PDB entry 6L84 | X-ray diffraction, 2.60 A resolution | chains A and P of the 3 polymer chains in the assembly

[Chain A]
Protein: DNA polymerase IV
From: Saccharolobus solfataricus (strain ATCC 35092 / DSM 1617 / JCM 11322 / P2)
Notes: EC 2.7.7.7
Reference sequence: Q97W02 (DPO4_SACS2); residues 1-352 here = UniProt positions 1-352
Sequence (360 residues; each row starts with the number of its first residue):
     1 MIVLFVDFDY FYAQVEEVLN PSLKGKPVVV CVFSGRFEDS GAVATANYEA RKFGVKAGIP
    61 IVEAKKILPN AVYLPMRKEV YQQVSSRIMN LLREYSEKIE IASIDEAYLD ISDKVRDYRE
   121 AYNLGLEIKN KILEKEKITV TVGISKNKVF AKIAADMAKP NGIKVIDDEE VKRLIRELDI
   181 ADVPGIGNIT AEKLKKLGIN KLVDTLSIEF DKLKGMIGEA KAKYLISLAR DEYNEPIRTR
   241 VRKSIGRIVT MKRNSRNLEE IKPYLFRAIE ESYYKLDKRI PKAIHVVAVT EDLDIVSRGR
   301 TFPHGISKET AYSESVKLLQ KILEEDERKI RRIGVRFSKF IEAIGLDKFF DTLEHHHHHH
Unresolved in the structure: 342-360
Sequence notes: expression tag (353-360)
Bound ions: Ca2+ site 1: Asp7, Asp105, Glu106 (shared with DC14(P) of chain P); Ca2+ site 2: Phe8, Asp105; Ca2+ site 3: Ala181, Ile186
UniProt features mapped onto this chain:
  - active site: Glu106
  - binding site (Mg(2+)): Asp7, Asp105
  - site: Tyr12 (Substrate discrimination)
  - mutagenesis: Asp105 to Glu106 (Loss of function), Glu342 to Thr352 (Almost complete loss of interaction with PCNA)

[Chain P]
Molecule: 14-nt DNA strand
Sequence (14 nucleotides; row label = number of the first residue in the row):
     1 GGGGGAAGGA TTCC
Bound ions: Ca2+: DC14 (shared with Asp7(A), Asp105(A), Glu106(A) of chain A)

[Chain A / chain P interface]
Residue-residue contacts (30):
  Tyr12(A) - DC14(P)  sugar contact
  Ala44(A) - DC14(P)  base contact
  Thr45(A) - DC14(P)  sugar contact
  Ala57(A) - DC14(P)  base contact
  Asp105(A) - DC14(P)  phosphate contact
  Glu106(A) - DC14(P)  phosphate contact
  Gly185(A) - DT12(P)  sugar contact
  Gly185(A) - DC13(P)  hydrogen bond to the phosphate
  Ile186(A) - DT12(P)  phosphate contact
  Ile186(A) - DC13(P)  phosphate contact
  Gly187(A) - DT12(P)  hydrogen bond to the phosphate
  Gly187(A) - DC13(P)  phosphate contact
  Asn188(A) - DT12(P)  hydrogen bond to the phosphate
  Ile189(A) - DT11(P)  phosphate contact
  Ile189(A) - DT12(P)  hydrogen bond to the phosphate
  Thr190(A) - DT11(P)  phosphate contact
  Thr190(A) - DT12(P)  hydrogen bond to the phosphate
  Lys193(A) - DT11(P)  salt bridge to the phosphate
  Lys221(A) - DT12(P)  phosphate contact
  Ile295(A) - DG9(P)  phosphate contact
  Val296(A) - DG9(P)  phosphate contact
  Ser297(A) - DG8(P)  sugar contact
  Ser297(A) - DG9(P)  hydrogen bond to the phosphate
  Arg298(A) - DG8(P)  salt bridge to the phosphate
  Arg298(A) - DG9(P)  salt bridge to the phosphate
  Gly299(A) - DG8(P)  hydrogen bond to the phosphate
  Arg300(A) - DA7(P)  phosphate contact
  Thr301(A) - DA6(P)  sugar contact
  Thr301(A) - DA7(P)  hydrogen bond to the phosphate
  Lys339(A) - DA6(P)  salt bridge to the phosphate
Also at the interface, not in a pair above, chain A (29 interface residues in all): Asp7, Phe11, Gly58, Ser103, Ile104, Pro184, His285

[Overview]
29 residues of chain A face 8 of chain P across their interface; the contacts include 8 hydrogen bonds and 4
salt bridges. Polar contacts include Gly185(A)-DC13(P), Gly187(A)-DT12(P) and Asn188(A)-DT12(P).
Here chain A is DNA polymerase IV (Saccharolobus solfataricus (strain ATCC 35092 / DSM 1617 / JCM 11322 / P2))
and chain P is a 14-nt DNA strand. Entry 6L84 (Complex of DNA polymerase IV and D-DNA duplex) was determined
by X-ray diffraction (same publication as 6L97).
